PDB entry 6I7Q | X-ray diffraction, 1.80 A resolution | chains H and V of the 4 polymer chains in the assembly

# Chain H
Name: Endothelial PAS domain-containing protein 1
UniProt: Q99814 (EPAS1_HUMAN); residues 523-542 here = UniProt positions 523-542
Sequence (20 residues; numbered 523 to 542; the number before each row is that of its first residue):
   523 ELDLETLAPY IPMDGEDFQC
Disordered / not traced: 523-525
Modified residues: P531 (4-hydroxyproline; HYP)
Differences from the reference sequence: conflict C542 (Leu in Q99814)

# Chain V
Name: von Hippel-Lindau disease tumor suppressor
Source organism: Homo sapiens
UniProt: P40337 (VHL_HUMAN), isoform P40337-3; residues 54-213 here correspond to UniProt positions 1-160 (UniProt number = residue number - 53)
Sequence (160 residues; numbered 54 to 213; the number before each row is that of its first residue):
    54 MEAGRPRPVL RSVNSREPSQ VIFCNRSPRV VLPVWLNFDG EPQPYPTLPP GTGRRIHSYR
   114 GHLWLFRDAG THDGLLVNQT ELFVPSLNVD GQPIFANITL PVYTLKERCL QVVRSLVKPE
   174 NYRRLDIVRS LYEDLEDHPN VQKDLERLTQ ERIAHQRMGD
Disordered / not traced: 54-59, 211-213

# Interface between chain H and chain V
Cross-chain cystine bridges: C542(H)-C77(V)
Residue-residue contacts (42):
  L526(H) with R69(V)
  E527(H) with N67(V), hydrogen bond (backbone-side chain); R69(V), hydrogen bond (backbone-side chain)
  T528(H) with N67(V); F91(V)
  L529(H) with N67(V), hydrogen bond (backbone-side chain); R69(V); F91(V); Y112(V); H115(V)
  A530(H) with W88(V), hydrophobic; Y112(V)
  P531(H) with W88(V); Y98(V), hydrogen bond (backbone-side chain); H110(V); S111(V); Y112(V); H115(V); W117(V)
  Y532(H) with I109(V); H110(V), hydrogen bond (backbone-backbone); Y112(V)
  I533(H) with R107(V); R108(V); I109(V), hydrophobic
  P534(H) with R108(V); H110(V)
  D536(H) with R108(V), salt bridge
  G537(H) with R108(V)
  D539(H) with T105(V); G106(V); R107(V), salt bridge
  F540(H) with I75(V), hydrophobic; T105(V); G106(V), hydrogen bond (backbone-backbone); R107(V)
  Q541(H) with G104(V), hydrogen bond (side chain-backbone)
  C542(H) with C77(V), disulfide; R79(V), hydrogen bond (backbone-side chain); G104(V), hydrogen bond (backbone-backbone); T105(V); G106(V)
Other interface residues (no listed pair), chain V (20 interface residues in all): P99

# Summary
The interface between chain H and chain V involves 15 residues on one side and 20 on the other; the contacts
include 1 disulfide bond, 9 hydrogen bonds and 2 salt bridges. Polar contacts include D536(H)-R108(V),
D539(H)-R107(V) and E527(H)-N67(V).
Chain H is Endothelial PAS domain-containing protein 1 and chain V is von Hippel-Lindau disease tumor
suppressor (Homo sapiens); the structure, Structure of pVHL-elongin B-elongin C (VCB) in complex with
hydroxylated-HIF-2alpha (523-542) in the C2221 form, was determined by X-ray diffraction.
